Entry 7M8C (X-ray diffraction, 1.85 A resolution); this record covers chains A and P of the 3 polymer chains in the assembly.

== Chain A ==
Molecule: DNA polymerase eta
From: Homo sapiens
Notes: EC 2.7.7.7
UniProt: Q9Y253 (POLH_HUMAN); numbering as in UniProt (aligned over 1-432)
Chain sequence (435 residues; row label = number of the first residue in the row; numbers below 1 keep their minus sign (Gly-2 is residue -2)):
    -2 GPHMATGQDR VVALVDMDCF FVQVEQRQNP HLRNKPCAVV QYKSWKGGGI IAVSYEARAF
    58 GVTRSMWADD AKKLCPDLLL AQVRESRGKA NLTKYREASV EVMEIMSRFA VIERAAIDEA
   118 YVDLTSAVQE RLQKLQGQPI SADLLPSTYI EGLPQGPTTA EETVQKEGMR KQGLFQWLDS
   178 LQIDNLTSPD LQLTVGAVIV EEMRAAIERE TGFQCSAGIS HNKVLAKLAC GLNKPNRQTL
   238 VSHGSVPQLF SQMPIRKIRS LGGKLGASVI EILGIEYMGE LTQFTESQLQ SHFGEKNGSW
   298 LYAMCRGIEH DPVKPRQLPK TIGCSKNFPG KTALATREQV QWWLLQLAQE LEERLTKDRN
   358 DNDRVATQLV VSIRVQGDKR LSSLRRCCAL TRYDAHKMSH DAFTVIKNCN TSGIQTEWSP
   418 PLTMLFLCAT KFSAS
Unresolved in the structure: 155-159
Sequence notes: expression tag (-2 to 0); engineered mutation Ala113 (Ser in Q9Y253)
Swiss-Prot annotation at these positions:
  - binding site (Mg(2+)): Asp13, Met14, Asp115, Glu116
  - binding site (Mn(2+)): Asp13, Met14, Asp115, Glu116
  - binding site (a 2'-deoxyribonucleoside 5'-triphosphate): Arg61
  - natural variant: Val37 (deletion: In XPV), Leu75 (deletion: In XPV), Arg93 (R93P: In XPV), Arg111 (R111H: In XPV), Thr122 (T122P: In XPV), Gly153 (G153D: In a breast cancer sample), Thr191 (T191P: In XPV), Gly263 (G263V: In XPV), Val266 (V266D: In XPV), Gly295 (G295R: In XPV), Arg361 (R361S: In XPV)
  - mutagenesis: Tyr52 (Y52A/F: Reduces DNA polymerase activity; Y52E: Reduces DNA polymerase activity. Increases fidelity of replication and reduces translesion bypass), Arg61 (R61A: Reduces enzymatic activity by two-thirds), Ser62 (S62G: Increased DNA polymerase activity and translesion bypass compared to wild-type), Ala68 (A68S/V: Severe reduction in thymine dimer translesion bypass), Asn324 to Pro326 (Reduces binding to chromatin and to monoubiquitinated PCNA. Abolishes binding to monoubiquitinated PCNA; when associated with 705-E--H-713 Del)
Metal / ion sites: Mg2+ site 1: Asp13, Asp115, Glu116 (together with 2'-deoxyadenosine 5'-triphosphate) (shared with A8(P), DA9(P) of chain P); Ca2+: Asp13, Met14, Asp115 (together with 2'-deoxyadenosine 5'-triphosphate); Mg2+ site 2: Asp13, Met14, Asp115 (together with diphosphate) (shared with DA9(P) of chain P)
Ligand contacts:
  - : Asp13, Met14, Asp15, Cys16, Asp115
  - diphosphate / 2'-deoxyadenosine 5'-triphosphate: Asp13, Met14, Asp15, Cys16, Phe17, Phe18, Ile48, Ala49, Tyr52, Arg55, Arg61, Ile114, Asp115, Lys231
From the paper describing this entry:
  - mutagenesis - S113A: unchanged catalytic activity with the 9-nt DNA/RNA hybrid strand (chain P)
  - mutagenesis - S113A: unchanged catalytic activity on RNA-terminated primers
  - mutagenesis - S113A: unchanged catalytic activity on 2'F-dA
  - mutagenesis - S113A: decreased binding to Mg2+ (from molecular simulation)
  - mutagenesis - S113A: decreased binding to incoming nucleotide

== Chain P ==
Molecule: 9-nt DNA/RNA hybrid strand
Sequence (9 nucleotides; numbered 1 to 9; the number before each row is that of its first residue):
     1 AGCGTCAAA
Metal / ion sites: Mg2+ site 1: A8, DA9 (together with 2'-deoxyadenosine 5'-triphosphate) (shared with Asp13(A), Asp115(A), Glu116(A) of chain A); Mg2+ site 2: DA9 (together with diphosphate) (shared with Asp13(A), Met14(A), Asp115(A) of chain A)

== Chain A / chain P interface ==
Residue-residue contacts - 31 pairs, chain A then chain P:
  Asp13(A) - DA9(P)  phosphate contact
  Phe17(A) - DA9(P)  hydrogen bond to the phosphate
  Phe18(A) - DA9(P)  hydrogen bond to the phosphate
  Ile48(A) - DA9(P)  sugar contact
  Ala49(A) - DA9(P)  phosphate contact
  Arg61(A) - DA9(P)  base contact
  Ala113(A) - A8(P)  sugar contact
  Ile114(A) - A8(P)  sugar contact
  Ile114(A) - DA9(P)  sugar contact
  Asp115(A) - A8(P)  hydrogen bond to the sugar
  Asp115(A) - DA9(P)  phosphate contact
  Glu116(A) - A8(P)  sugar contact
  Lys224(A) - DA7(P)  phosphate contact
  Lys224(A) - A8(P)  salt bridge to the phosphate
  Ile255(A) - DA7(P)  phosphate contact
  Arg256(A) - DA7(P)  phosphate contact
  Ser257(A) - DC6(P)  phosphate contact
  Ser257(A) - DA7(P)  hydrogen bond to the phosphate
  Leu258(A) - DA7(P)  hydrogen bond to the phosphate
  Gly259(A) - DA7(P)  hydrogen bond to the phosphate
  Gly260(A) - DC6(P)  phosphate contact
  Gly260(A) - DA7(P)  phosphate contact
  Lys261(A) - DT5(P)  salt bridge to the phosphate
  Lys261(A) - DC6(P)  hydrogen bond to the phosphate
  Leu262(A) - DC6(P)  hydrogen bond to the phosphate
  Arg377(A) - DG4(P)  salt bridge to the phosphate
  Leu381(A) - DC3(P)  phosphate contact
  Arg382(A) - DG2(P)  salt bridge to the phosphate
  Arg382(A) - DC3(P)  hydrogen bond to the phosphate
  Arg383(A) - DG2(P)  phosphate contact
  Cys384(A) - DG2(P)  hydrogen bond to the phosphate
Also at the interface, not in a pair above, chain A (27 interface residues in all): Cys16, Ser379, Ser380
Also at the interface, not in a pair above, chain P (9 interface residues in all): DA1

== In short ==
27 residues of chain A and 9 residues of chain P are in contact, with 10 hydrogen bonds and 4 salt bridges.
Polar contacts include Asp115(A)-A8(P), Phe17(A)-DA9(P) and Phe18(A)-DA9(P). The paper reports that S113A of
chain A reduces binding to Mg2+; S113A of chain A reduces binding to incoming nucleotide.
Here chain A is DNA polymerase eta (Homo sapiens) and chain P is a 9-nt DNA/RNA hybrid strand. Entry 7M8C
(Human DNA Pol eta S113A with rA-ended primer and dATP: in crystallo reaction for 230 s) was determined by
X-ray diffraction (same publication as 7M7L, 7M7M, 7M7N, 7M7O, 7M7P, 7M7Q and 19 further entries).
